9KHY - chains a and b of the 30 polymer chains in the assembly; structure by electron microscopy, 3.40 A resolution.

== Chain a (and b) ==
Molecule: Tail sheath protein
Organism: Escherichia phage Mu
Notes: chain b of this document is another copy of the same molecule, construct and numbering; everything in this record applies to it too
UniProtKB: P79678 (TSP_BPMU); residues 1-495 here = UniProt positions 1-495
Chain sequence (495 residues; row label = number of the first residue in the row):
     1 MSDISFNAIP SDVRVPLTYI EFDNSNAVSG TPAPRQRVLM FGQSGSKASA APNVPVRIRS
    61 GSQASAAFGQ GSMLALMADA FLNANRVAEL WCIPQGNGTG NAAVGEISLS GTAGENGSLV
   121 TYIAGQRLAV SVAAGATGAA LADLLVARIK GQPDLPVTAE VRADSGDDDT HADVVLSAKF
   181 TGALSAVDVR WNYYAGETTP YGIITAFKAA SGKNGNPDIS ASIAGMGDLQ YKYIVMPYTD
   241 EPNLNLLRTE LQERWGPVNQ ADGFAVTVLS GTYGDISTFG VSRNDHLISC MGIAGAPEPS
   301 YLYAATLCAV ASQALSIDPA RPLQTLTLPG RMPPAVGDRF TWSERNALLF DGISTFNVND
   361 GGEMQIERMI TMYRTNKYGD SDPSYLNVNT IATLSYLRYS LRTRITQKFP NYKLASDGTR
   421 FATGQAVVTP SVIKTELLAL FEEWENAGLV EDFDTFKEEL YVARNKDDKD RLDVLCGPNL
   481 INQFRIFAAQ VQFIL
Not modelled in the structure: 1

== Interface between chain a and chain b ==
Residue-residue contacts (34):
  Gln324(a) with Pro16(b)
  Leu349(a) with Val15(b), hydrophobic
  Phe350(a) with Asp12(b)
  Glu367(a) with Val15(b); Pro16(b)
  Arg368(a) with Arg14(b), hydrogen bond (side chain-backbone); Pro16(b)
  Leu386(a) with Arg14(b)
  Arg485(a) with Pro16(b); Leu17(b), hydrogen bond (backbone-backbone)
  Ile486(a) with Val13(b); Val15(b); Leu17(b); Tyr19(b), hydrophobic
  Phe487(a) with Leu17(b), hydrogen bond (backbone-backbone); Thr18(b); Tyr19(b), hydrogen bond (backbone-backbone)
  Ala488(a) with Phe6(b), hydrophobic; Tyr19(b)
  Ala489(a) with Phe6(b); Tyr19(b), hydrogen bond (backbone-backbone); Ile20(b); Glu21(b), hydrogen bond (backbone-backbone)
  Gln490(a) with Phe6(b); Glu21(b); Asp23(b)
  Val491(a) with Glu21(b), hydrogen bond (backbone-backbone); Phe22(b); Asp23(b), hydrogen bond (backbone-backbone)
  Gln492(a) with Asp23(b); Ser25(b), hydrogen bond (side chain-backbone); Asn26(b); Ala27(b), hydrogen bond (side chain-backbone)
  Phe493(a) with Asn24(b)
Interface residues without a listed pair, chain a (17 interface residues in all): Trp342, Asn346
Interface residues without a listed pair, chain b (19 interface residues in all): Ser5, Ile9

== In short ==
The interface between chain a and chain b involves 17 residues on one side and 19 on the other; the contacts
include 10 hydrogen bonds. Among the polar pairs are Arg368(a)-Arg14(b), Gln492(a)-Ser25(b) and
Gln492(a)-Ala27(b).
Chain a and chain b are both Tail sheath protein (Escherichia phage Mu); the structure, Terminator and trunk
structure of Escherichia phage Mu, was determined by electron microscopy together with 9LJ8, 9JOD, 9KHX, 9KI1
and 9KNU from the same study.
